Entry 9BDV (X-ray diffraction, 1.90 A resolution); this record covers chains A and D of the 4 polymer chains in the assembly.

# Chain A
Name: Transcription factor p65
Source organism: Mus musculus
UniProt: Q04207 (TF65_MOUSE); numbering as in UniProt (aligned over 19-304)
Amino-acid sequence (287 residues; numbered 18 to 304; the number before each row is that of its first residue):
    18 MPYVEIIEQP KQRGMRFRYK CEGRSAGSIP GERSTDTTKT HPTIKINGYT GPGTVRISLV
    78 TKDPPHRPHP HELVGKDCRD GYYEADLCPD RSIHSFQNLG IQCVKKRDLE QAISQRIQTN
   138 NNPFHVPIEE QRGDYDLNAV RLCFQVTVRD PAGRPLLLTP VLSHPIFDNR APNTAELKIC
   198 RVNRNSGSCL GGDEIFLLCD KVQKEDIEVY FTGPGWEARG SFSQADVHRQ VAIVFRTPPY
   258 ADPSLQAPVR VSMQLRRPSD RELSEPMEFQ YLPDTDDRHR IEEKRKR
Not modelled in the structure: 18, 295-304
Differences from the reference sequence: initiating methionine (18)
Swiss-Prot annotation at these positions:
  - motif: Lys301 to Arg304 (Nuclear localization signal)
  - modified residue: Cys38 (Cysteine persulfide), Lys122 (N6-acetyllysine), Lys123 (N6-acetyllysine), Thr176 (Phosphothreonine), Lys218 (N6-acetyllysine), Lys221 (N6-acetyllysine), Thr254 (Phosphothreonine), Ser276 (Phosphoserine), Ser281 (Phosphoserine)
  - cross-link (Glycyl lysine isopeptide (Lys-Gly)): Lys37 (interchain with G-Cter in SUMO3), Lys122 (interchain with G-Cter in SUMO3), Lys123 (interchain with G-Cter in SUMO3)
  - mutagenesis: Cys38 (C38S: Abolishes sulfhydration and impairs interaction with RPS3), Ser281 (S281A/E: Abolishes DNA-binding and transcriptional activity)

# Chain D
Molecule: 19-nt DNA strand
Sequence (19 nucleotides; numbered 201 to 219; the number before each row is that of its first residue):
   201 ATCACTGGAA ATTCCCAGT
Not modelled in the structure: 201

# Chain A / chain D interface
Residue-residue contacts (20; chain A residue first):
  Tyr36(A) - DA211(D)  sugar contact
  Tyr36(A) - DT212(D)  hydrogen bond to the phosphate
  Tyr36(A) - DT213(D)  base contact
  Cys38(A) - DT213(D)  hydrogen bond to the phosphate
  Glu39(A) - DT213(D)  base contact
  Glu39(A) - DC214(D)  hydrogen bond to the base
  Arg41(A) - DC215(D)  base contact
  Arg41(A) - DC216(D)  base contact
  Lys122(A) - DT212(D)  phosphate contact
  Lys122(A) - DT213(D)  salt bridge to the phosphate
  Lys123(A) - DT212(D)  hydrogen bond to the phosphate
  Arg187(A) - DT212(D)  base contact
  Pro189(A) - DA210(D)  phosphate contact
  Gln220(A) - DA210(D)  hydrogen bond to the phosphate
  Lys221(A) - DG208(D)  phosphate contact
  Lys221(A) - DA209(D)  salt bridge to the phosphate
  Arg246(A) - DG208(D)  salt bridge to the phosphate
  Arg246(A) - DA209(D)  phosphate contact
  Gln247(A) - DA209(D)  sugar contact
  Gln247(A) - DA210(D)  hydrogen bond to the phosphate
Interface residues without a listed pair, chain A (16 interface residues in all): Arg35, Val121, Asn155, Lys218

# Overview
16 residues of chain A face 9 of chain D across their interface; the contacts include 6 hydrogen bonds and 3
salt bridges. Polar pairs include Glu39(A)-DC214(D), Tyr36(A)-DT212(D) and Cys38(A)-DT213(D). UniProt lists 2
mutagenesis sites on chain A.
Here chain A is Transcription factor p65 (Mus musculus) and chain D is a 19-nt DNA strand. Entry 9BDV
(NF-kappaB RelA homo-dimer bound to TA-centric kappaB DNA) was determined by X-ray diffraction (same
publication as 9BDU, 9BDW and 9BDX).
